PDB entry 6HBG | electron microscopy, 3.16 A resolution | chains C and D of the 4 polymer chains in the assembly

== Chain C ==
Name: Echovirus 18 viral protein 3
Source organism: Echovirus E18
Notes: EC 3.4.22.29, 3.6.1.15, 3.4.22.28, 2.7.7.48
UniProtKB: Q8V635 (Q8V635_9ENTO); residues 1-239 here correspond to UniProt positions 330-568 (UniProt number = residue number + 329)
Chain sequence (239 residues; numbered 1 to 239; the number before each row is that of its first residue):
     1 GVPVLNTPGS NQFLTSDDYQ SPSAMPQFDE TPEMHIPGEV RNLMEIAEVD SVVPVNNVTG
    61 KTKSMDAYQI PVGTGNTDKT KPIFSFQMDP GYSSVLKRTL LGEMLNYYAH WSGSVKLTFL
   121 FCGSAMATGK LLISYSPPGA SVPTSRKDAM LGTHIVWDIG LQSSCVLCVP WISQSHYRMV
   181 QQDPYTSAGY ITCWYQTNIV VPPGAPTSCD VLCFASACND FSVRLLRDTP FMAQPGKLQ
Not modelled in the structure: 239

== Chain D ==
Name: Echovirus 18 viral protein 4
Source organism: Echovirus E18
UniProtKB: Q8V635 (Q8V635_9ENTO); residues 1-69 here = UniProt positions 1-69
Chain sequence (69 residues; each row starts with the number of its first residue):
     1 MGAQVSTQKT GAHETSLSAK GNSIIHYTNI NFYKDAASSA SNRQDIQQDP GKFTDPVKDL
    61 MIKTLPALN
Not modelled in the structure: 1-30, 69

== Chain C / chain D interface ==
Residue-residue contacts (29):
  D17(C) - R43(D)  hydrogen bond (backbone-side chain)
  D18(C) - A40(D)
  D18(C) - S41(D)  hydrogen bond (side chain-backbone)
  Q20(C) - N31(D)
  Q20(C) - F32(D)  hydrogen bond (side chain-backbone)
  Q20(C) - Y33(D)
  Q20(C) - A40(D)
  S21(C) - S38(D)
  P22(C) - Y33(D)  hydrophobic
  S23(C) - D35(D)
  S23(C) - S38(D)
  P26(C) - D35(D)
  Q27(C) - D35(D)  hydrogen bond (backbone-side chain)
  G38(C) - F53(D)
  E39(C) - K52(D)
  E39(C) - F53(D)
  R41(C) - Q47(D)
  R41(C) - D49(D)
  R41(C) - K52(D)
  N42(C) - Q48(D)  hydrogen bond
  E45(C) - Q48(D)
  E45(C) - D49(D)  hydrogen bond (side chain-backbone)
  E45(C) - P50(D)
  E45(C) - F53(D)
  E48(C) - P50(D)
  E48(C) - T54(D)
  V49(C) - F53(D)  hydrophobic
  Q162(C) - P66(D)
  Q162(C) - A67(D)  hydrogen bond (side chain-backbone)
Other interface residues (no listed pair), chain C (19 interface residues in all): S16, Y19, V40
Other interface residues (no listed pair), chain D (19 interface residues in all): S39, L68

== Overview ==
The chain C/chain D interface involves 19 residues from each chain, with 7 hydrogen bonds. Polar contacts
include D17(C)-R43(D), D18(C)-S41(D) and Q20(C)-F32(D).
Chain C is Echovirus 18 viral protein 3 and chain D is Echovirus 18 viral protein 4, both from Echovirus E18;
the structure, Echovirus 18 native particle, was determined by electron microscopy, deposited together with
6HBH, 6HBJ, 6HBK, 6HBL and 6HHT.
